Entry 4YA4 (X-ray diffraction, 2.90 A resolution); this record covers chains H and Z of the 28 polymer chains in the assembly.

Chain H:
Protein: Proteasome subunit beta type-2
Source organism: Saccharomyces cerevisiae S288c
Notes: EC 3.4.25.1
UniProt: P25043 (PSB2_YEAST); residues 1-232 here correspond to UniProt positions 30-261 (UniProt number = residue number + 29)
Chain sequence (232 residues; numbered 1 to 232; the number before each row is that of its first residue):
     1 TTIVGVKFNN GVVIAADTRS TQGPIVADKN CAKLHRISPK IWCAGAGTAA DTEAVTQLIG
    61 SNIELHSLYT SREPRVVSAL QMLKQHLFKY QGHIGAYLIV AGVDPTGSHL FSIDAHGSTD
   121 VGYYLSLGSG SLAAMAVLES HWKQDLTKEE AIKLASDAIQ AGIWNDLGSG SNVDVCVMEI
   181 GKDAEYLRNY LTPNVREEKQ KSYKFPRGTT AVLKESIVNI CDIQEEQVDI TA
Disordered / not traced: 227-232
Construct notes: engineered mutation Asp-114 (His143 in P25043)
UniProt features mapped onto this chain:
  - active site: Thr-1 (Nucleophile)

Chain Z:
Protein: Proteasome subunit beta type-6
Source organism: Saccharomyces cerevisiae S288c
Notes: EC 3.4.25.1
UniProt: P23724 (PSB6_YEAST); residues 1-222 here correspond to UniProt positions 20-241 (UniProt number = residue number + 19)
Chain sequence (222 residues; each row starts with the number of its first residue):
     1 QFNPYGDNGG TILGIAGEDF AVLAGDTRNI TDYSINSRYE PKVFDCGDNI VMSANGFAAD
    61 GDALVKRFKN SVKWYHFDHN DKKLSINSAA RNIQHLLYGK RFFPYYVHTI IAGLDEDGKG
   121 AVYSFDPVGS YEREQCRAGG AAASLIMPFL DNQVNFKNQY EPGTNGKVKK PLKYLSVEEV
   181 IKLVRDSFTS ATERHIQVGD GLEILIVTKD GVRKEFYELK RD
Metal / ion sites: Mg2+: His-195, Val-198

Chain H / chain Z interface:
Pairs across the interface (62; chain H residue first):
  Arg-19(H) / Ile-196(Z)
  Arg-19(H) / Asp-222(Z)  salt bridge
  Thr-21(H) / Ile-196(Z)
  Pro-24(H) / Arg-194(Z)
  Pro-24(H) / His-195(Z)
  Pro-24(H) / Ile-196(Z)  hydrogen bond (backbone-backbone)
  Ile-25(H) / Arg-194(Z)
  Ile-25(H) / His-195(Z)
  Val-26(H) / Glu-193(Z)
  Val-26(H) / Arg-194(Z)  hydrogen bond (backbone-backbone)
  Val-26(H) / Ile-196(Z)  hydrophobic
  Ala-27(H) / Arg-194(Z)  hydrogen bond (backbone-side chain)
  Lys-29(H) / Glu-193(Z)  salt bridge
  Lys-29(H) / Arg-194(Z)
  Ile-163(H) / Asp-222(Z)
  Trp-164(H) / Ile-35(Z)
  Trp-164(H) / Arg-38(Z)  hydrogen bond (backbone-side chain)
  Trp-164(H) / Arg-221(Z)
  Trp-164(H) / Asp-222(Z)
  Asn-165(H) / Tyr-33(Z)
  Asn-165(H) / Arg-38(Z)
  Asp-166(H) / Tyr-33(Z)
  Asp-166(H) / Asp-222(Z)
  Leu-167(H) / Arg-28(Z)
  Leu-167(H) / Ile-30(Z)  hydrophobic
  Leu-167(H) / Asp-32(Z)
  Leu-167(H) / Tyr-33(Z)  hydrogen bond (backbone-backbone)
  Leu-167(H) / Ser-34(Z)
  Leu-167(H) / Ile-35(Z)  hydrophobic
  Leu-167(H) / Ile-196(Z)
  Gly-168(H) / Tyr-33(Z)
  Ser-169(H) / Asp-222(Z)
  Gly-170(H) / Asp-222(Z)
  Ser-171(H) / Asp-222(Z)  hydrogen bond (backbone-side chain)
  Asn-194(H) / Lys-220(Z)  hydrogen bond (backbone-side chain)
  Asn-194(H) / Asp-222(Z)
  Arg-196(H) / Thr-189(Z)
  Arg-196(H) / Ser-190(Z)
  Arg-196(H) / Glu-193(Z)
  Glu-197(H) / Arg-185(Z)  salt bridge
  Lys-199(H) / Asp-186(Z)
  Gln-200(H) / Lys-182(Z)
  Gln-200(H) / Arg-185(Z)  hydrogen bond
  Gln-200(H) / Asp-186(Z)  hydrogen bond (backbone-side chain)
  Lys-201(H) / Glu-179(Z)
  Lys-201(H) / Asp-186(Z)  hydrogen bond (backbone-side chain)
  Tyr-203(H) / Phe-149(Z)
  Tyr-203(H) / Gln-153(Z)
  Tyr-203(H) / Leu-183(Z)
  Tyr-203(H) / Asp-186(Z)  hydrogen bond
  Phe-205(H) / Asn-152(Z)
  Phe-205(H) / Gln-153(Z)
  Phe-205(H) / Gln-159(Z)
  Pro-206(H) / Pro-162(Z)  hydrophobic
  Arg-207(H) / Pro-162(Z)
  Gly-208(H) / Pro-162(Z)
  Thr-209(H) / Asn-158(Z)
  Thr-209(H) / Gln-159(Z)
  Thr-209(H) / Tyr-160(Z)  hydrogen bond (backbone-backbone)
  Thr-210(H) / Asn-165(Z)
  Ala-211(H) / Gly-166(Z)
  Val-212(H) / Asn-165(Z)
Also at the interface, not in a pair above, chain H (34 interface residues in all): Gly-23, Asp-28, Val-195
Also at the interface, not in a pair above, chain Z (33 interface residues in all): Leu-145, Glu-161, Glu-218

In short:
34 residues of chain H and 33 residues of chain Z are in contact; the contacts include 12 hydrogen bonds and 3
salt bridges. Polar contacts include Arg-19(H)/Asp-222(Z), Lys-29(H)/Glu-193(Z) and Glu-197(H)/Arg-185(Z).
UniProt lists active-site residue Thr-1(H) on chain H.
Chain H is Proteasome subunit beta type-2 and chain Z is Proteasome subunit beta type-6, both from
Saccharomyces cerevisiae S288c; the structure, Yeast 20S proteasome beta2-H114D mutant, was determined by
X-ray diffraction (same publication as 4Y69, 4Y6A, 4Y6V, 4Y6Z, 4Y70, 4Y74 and 34 further entries).
